Entry 2WHK (X-ray diffraction, 1.70 A resolution); this record covers chain A.

== Chain A ==
Name: Mannan endo-1,4-beta-mannosidase
From: Bacillus subtilis
Notes: EC 3.2.1.78
UniProt: O05512 (MANB1_BACSU); aligned to UniProt positions 27-336 over residues 27-336 (the alignment contains insertions or deletions, so no single offset holds)
Chain sequence (336 residues; row label = number of the first residue in the row):
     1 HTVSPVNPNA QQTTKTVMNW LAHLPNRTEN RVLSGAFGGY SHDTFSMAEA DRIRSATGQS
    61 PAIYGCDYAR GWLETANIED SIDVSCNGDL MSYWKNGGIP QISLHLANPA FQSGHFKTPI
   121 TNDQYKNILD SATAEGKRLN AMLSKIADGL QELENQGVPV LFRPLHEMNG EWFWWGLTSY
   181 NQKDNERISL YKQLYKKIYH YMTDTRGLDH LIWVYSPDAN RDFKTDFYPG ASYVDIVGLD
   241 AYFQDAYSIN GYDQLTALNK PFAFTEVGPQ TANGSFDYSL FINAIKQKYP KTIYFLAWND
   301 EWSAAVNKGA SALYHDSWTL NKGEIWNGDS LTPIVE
Disordered / not traced: 272-275
Disulfides: C66-C86
Metal / ion sites: Zn2+: H1, H23, E336; Ca2+ site 1: N30, T319, E324; Ca2+ site 2: E154, G207

== In short ==
H1, H23 and E336 coordinate Zn2+. N30, T319 and E324 coordinate Ca2+ site 1.
Chain A is Mannan endo-1,4-beta-mannosidase (Bacillus subtilis); the structure, Structure of Bacillus subtilis
mannanase man26, was determined by X-ray diffraction together with 2WHJ, 2WHL and 2WHM from the same study.
